Entry 6X4Y (electron microscopy, 3.60 A resolution); this record covers chains A and Q of the 9 polymer chains in the assembly.

# Chain A
Name: Transcription-repair-coupling factor
From: Escherichia coli
Notes: EC 3.6.4.-
Reference sequence: A0A024L3Y3 (A0A024L3Y3_ECOLX); numbering as in UniProt (aligned over 1-1148)
Sequence (1148 residues; row label = number of the first residue in the row):
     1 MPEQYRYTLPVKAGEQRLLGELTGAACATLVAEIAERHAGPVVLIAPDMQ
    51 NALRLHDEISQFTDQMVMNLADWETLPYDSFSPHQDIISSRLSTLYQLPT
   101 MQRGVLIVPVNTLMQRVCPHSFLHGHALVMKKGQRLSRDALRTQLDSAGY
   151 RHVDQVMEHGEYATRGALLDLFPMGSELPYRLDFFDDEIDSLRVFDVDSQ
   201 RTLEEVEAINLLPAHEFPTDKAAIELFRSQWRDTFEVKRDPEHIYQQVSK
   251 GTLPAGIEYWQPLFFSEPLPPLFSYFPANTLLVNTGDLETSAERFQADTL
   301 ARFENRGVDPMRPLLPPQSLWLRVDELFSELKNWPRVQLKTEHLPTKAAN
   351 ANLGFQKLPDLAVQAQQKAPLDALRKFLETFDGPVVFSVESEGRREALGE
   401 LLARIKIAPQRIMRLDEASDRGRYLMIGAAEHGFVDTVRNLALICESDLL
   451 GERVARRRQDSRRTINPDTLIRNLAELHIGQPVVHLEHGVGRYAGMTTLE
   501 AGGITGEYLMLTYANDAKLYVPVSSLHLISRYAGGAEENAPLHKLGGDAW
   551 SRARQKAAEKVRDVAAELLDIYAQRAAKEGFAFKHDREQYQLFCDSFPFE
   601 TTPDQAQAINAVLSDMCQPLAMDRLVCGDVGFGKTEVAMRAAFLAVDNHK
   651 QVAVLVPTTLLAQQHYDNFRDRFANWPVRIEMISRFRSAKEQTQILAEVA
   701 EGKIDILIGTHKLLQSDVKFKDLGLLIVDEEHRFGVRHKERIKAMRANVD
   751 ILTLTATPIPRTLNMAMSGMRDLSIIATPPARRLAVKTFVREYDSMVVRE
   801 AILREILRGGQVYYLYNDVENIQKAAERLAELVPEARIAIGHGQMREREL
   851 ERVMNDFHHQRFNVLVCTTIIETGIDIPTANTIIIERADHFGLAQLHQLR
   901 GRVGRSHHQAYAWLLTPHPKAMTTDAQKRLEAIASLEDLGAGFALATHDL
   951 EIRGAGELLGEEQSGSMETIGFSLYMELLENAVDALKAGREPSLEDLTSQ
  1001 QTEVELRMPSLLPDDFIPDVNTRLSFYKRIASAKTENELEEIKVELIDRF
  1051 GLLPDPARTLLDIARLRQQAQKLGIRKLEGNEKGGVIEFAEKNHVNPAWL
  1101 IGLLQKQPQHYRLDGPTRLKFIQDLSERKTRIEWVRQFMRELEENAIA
Unresolved in the structure: 1-3, 1148
Ligand contacts: ADP (adenosine-5'-diphosphate): Phe597, Phe599, Glu600, Gln605, Asp629, Val630, Gly631, Phe632, Gly633, Lys634, Thr635, Pro780, Arg783, Arg905
From the paper describing this entry:
  - conformationally variable residues (domain motion): Gly942

# Chain Q
Molecule: 64-nt DNA strand
Sequence (64 nucleotides; numbered 1 to 64; the number before each row is that of its first residue):
     1 CCCAACGGCACCGCTGCAAGGAATAGGATACTTGCGGGCTAGGCTCTTAT
    51 GGCGGCGAATACCC
Unresolved in the structure: 1-9, 42-48

# How chain A and chain Q interact
Contacting residue pairs (24):
  Arg554(A) - DT40(Q)  phosphate contact
  Lys690(A) - DA23(Q)  salt bridge to the phosphate
  Arg733(A) - DT33(Q)  sugar contact
  Gly735(A) - DT32(Q)  phosphate contact
  Gly735(A) - DT33(Q)  phosphate contact
  His738(A) - DT32(Q)  hydrogen bond to the sugar
  Ile759(A) - DG34(Q)  phosphate contact
  Arg846(A) - DG26(Q)  phosphate contact
  Asp889(A) - DG36(Q)  phosphate contact
  His890(A) - DC35(Q)  phosphate contact
  His890(A) - DG36(Q)  sugar contact
  Phe891(A) - DC35(Q)  sugar contact
  Gly892(A) - DG34(Q)  phosphate contact
  Gly892(A) - DC35(Q)  sugar contact
  Gln895(A) - DG34(Q)  sugar contact
  Thr923(A) - DG36(Q)  hydrogen bond to the phosphate
  Ala926(A) - DG36(Q)  phosphate contact
  Arg929(A) - DC35(Q)  salt bridge to the phosphate
  Arg929(A) - DG36(Q)  salt bridge to the phosphate
  Arg953(A) - DG34(Q)  salt bridge to the phosphate
  Arg953(A) - DC35(Q)  salt bridge to the phosphate
  Glu961(A) - DT32(Q)  phosphate contact
  Gln963(A) - DT33(Q)  phosphate contact
  Ser964(A) - DG34(Q)  hydrogen bond to the phosphate
Interface residues without a listed pair, chain A (22 interface residues in all): Leu893, Asp925, Arg1007
Interface residues without a listed pair, chain Q (10 interface residues in all): DA30, DG37

# In short
Chain A and chain Q form an interface of 22 and 10 residues respectively, with 3 hydrogen bonds and 5 salt
bridges. Polar contacts include His738(A)-DT32(Q), Thr923(A)-DG36(Q) and Ser964(A)-DG34(Q). Ligands of chain
A: ADP. The paper reports conformational variability at Gly942(A).
Chain A is Transcription-repair-coupling factor (Escherichia coli) and chain Q is a 64-nt DNA strand; the
structure, Mfd-bound E.coli RNA polymerase elongation complex - IV state, was determined by electron
microscopy, deposited together with 6X26, 6X2F, 6X2N, 6X43, 6X4W and 6X50.
